5ES5 - chain A; structure by X-ray diffraction, 2.80 A resolution.

== Chain A ==
Molecule: Linear gramicidin synthetase subunit A
From: Brevibacillus parabrevis
UniProtKB: Q70LM7 (LGRA_BREPA); residues 3-767 here correspond to UniProt positions 2-766 (UniProt number = residue number - 1)
Sequence (776 residues; numbered 1 to 776; the number before each row is that of its first residue):
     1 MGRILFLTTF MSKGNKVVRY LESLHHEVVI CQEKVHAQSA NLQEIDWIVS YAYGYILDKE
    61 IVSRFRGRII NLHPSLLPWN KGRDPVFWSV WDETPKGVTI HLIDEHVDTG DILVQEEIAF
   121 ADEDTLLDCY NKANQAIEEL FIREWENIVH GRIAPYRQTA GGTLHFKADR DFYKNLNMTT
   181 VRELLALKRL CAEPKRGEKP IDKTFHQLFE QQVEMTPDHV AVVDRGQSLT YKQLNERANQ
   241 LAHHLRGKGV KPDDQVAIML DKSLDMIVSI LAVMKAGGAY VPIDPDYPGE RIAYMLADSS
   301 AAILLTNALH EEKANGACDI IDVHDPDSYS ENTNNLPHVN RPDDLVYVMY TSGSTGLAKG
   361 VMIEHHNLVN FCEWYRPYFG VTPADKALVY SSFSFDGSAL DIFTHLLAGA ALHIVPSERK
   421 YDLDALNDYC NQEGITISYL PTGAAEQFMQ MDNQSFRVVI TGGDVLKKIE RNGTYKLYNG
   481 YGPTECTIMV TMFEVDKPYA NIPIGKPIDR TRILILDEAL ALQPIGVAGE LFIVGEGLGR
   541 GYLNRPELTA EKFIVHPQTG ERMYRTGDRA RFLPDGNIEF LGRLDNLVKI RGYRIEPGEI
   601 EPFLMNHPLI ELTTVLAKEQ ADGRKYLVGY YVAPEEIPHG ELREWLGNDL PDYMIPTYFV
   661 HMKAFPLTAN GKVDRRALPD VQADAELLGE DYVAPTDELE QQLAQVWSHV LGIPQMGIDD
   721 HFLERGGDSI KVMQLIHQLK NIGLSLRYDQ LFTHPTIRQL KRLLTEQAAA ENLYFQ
Not modelled in the structure: 684-776
Differences from the reference sequence: initiating methionine (1); expression tag (2, 768-776)
UniProt features mapped onto this chain:
  - modified residue: Ser729 (O-(pantetheine 4'-phosphoryl)serine)

== Summary ==
Chain A is Linear gramicidin synthetase subunit A (Brevibacillus parabrevis); the structure, Crystal structure
of the initiation module of LgrA in the "open" and "closed " adenylation states, was determined by X-ray
diffraction, deposited together with 5ES6, 5ES7, 5ES8 and 5ES9.
